1XTC - chains C and F of the 7 polymer chains in the assembly; structure by X-ray diffraction, 2.40 A resolution.

== Chain C ==
Name: Cholera toxin
Organism: Vibrio cholerae
UniProt: P01555 (CHTA_VIBCH); residues 195-240 here correspond to UniProt positions 213-258 (UniProt number = residue number + 18)
Chain sequence (46 residues; row label = number of the first residue in the row):
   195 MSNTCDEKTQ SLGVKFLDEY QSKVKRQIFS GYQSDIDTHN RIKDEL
Disordered / not traced: 195

== Chain F ==
Name: Cholera toxin
Organism: Vibrio cholerae
UniProt: P01556 (CHTB_VIBCH); residues 1-103 here correspond to UniProt positions 22-124 (UniProt number = residue number + 21)
Chain sequence (103 residues; each row starts with the number of its first residue):
     1 TPQNITDLCA EYHNTQIYTL NDKIFSYTES LAGKREMAII TFKNGAIFQV EVPSSQHIDS
    61 QKKAIERMKD TLRIAYLTEA KVEKLCTWNN KTPHAIAAIS MAN
Construct notes: conflict S54 (Gly75 in P01556), T87 (Val108 in P01556)
Disulfide bonds: C9-C86

== Chain C / chain F interface ==
Contacting residue pairs (20; chain C residue first):
  S216(C) - T78(F)
  S216(C) - E79(F)  hydrogen bond
  S216(C) - K81(F)
  K219(C) - E79(F)  salt bridge
  R220(C) - T78(F)
  F223(C) - L77(F)
  S224(C) - T78(F)  hydrogen bond
  Q227(C) - I74(F)  hydrogen bond (side chain-backbone)
  Q227(C) - L77(F)
  Q227(C) - T78(F)
  D231(C) - D70(F)
  D231(C) - R73(F)  salt bridge
  D231(C) - I74(F)
  N234(C) - D70(F)
  N234(C) - R73(F)
  R235(C) - K63(F)  hydrogen bond (side chain-backbone)
  R235(C) - R67(F)
  E239(C) - K63(F)  hydrogen bond (backbone-side chain)
  E239(C) - E66(F)
  L240(C) - K63(F)
Interface residues without a listed pair, chain C (12 interface residues in all): Q215
Interface residues without a listed pair, chain F (13 interface residues in all): K23, A75, A80

== In short ==
12 residues of chain C and 13 residues of chain F are in contact; the contacts include 5 hydrogen bonds and 2
salt bridges. Among the polar pairs are K219(C)-E79(F), D231(C)-R73(F) and S216(C)-E79(F).
Chain C is Cholera toxin and chain F is Cholera toxin, both from Vibrio cholerae; the structure, Cholera
toxin, was determined by X-ray diffraction.
